Entry 7PFT (electron microscopy, 9.80 A resolution (very low resolution: no residue pairs are listed; an interface is given only as per-side residue counts)); this record covers chains A and J of the 29 polymer chains in the assembly.

# Chain A
Protein: Histone H3.2
Source organism: Homo sapiens
UniProtKB: Q71DI3 (H32_HUMAN); residues 0-135 here correspond to UniProt positions 1-136 (UniProt number = residue number + 1)
Chain sequence (136 residues; numbered 0 to 135; the number before each row is that of its first residue; numbering starts at 0):
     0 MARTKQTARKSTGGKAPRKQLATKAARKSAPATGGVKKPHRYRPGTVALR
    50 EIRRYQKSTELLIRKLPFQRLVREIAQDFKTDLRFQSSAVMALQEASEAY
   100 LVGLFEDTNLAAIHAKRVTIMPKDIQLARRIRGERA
Not modelled in the structure: 0-36, 134-135
Construct notes: engineered mutation Ala-110 (Cys111 in Q71DI3)
UniProt features mapped onto this chain:
  - modified residue: Arg-2 (Asymmetric dimethylarginine), Thr-3 (Phosphothreonine), Lys-4 (Allysine), Gln-5 (5-glutamyl dopamine), Thr-6 (Phosphothreonine), Arg-8 (Citrulline), Lys-9 (N6,N6,N6-trimethyllysine), Ser-10 (ADP-ribosylserine), Thr-11 (Phosphothreonine), Lys-14 (N6-(2-hydroxyisobutyryl)lysine), Arg-17 (Asymmetric dimethylarginine), Lys-18 (N6-(2-hydroxyisobutyryl)lysine), Lys-23 (N6-(2-hydroxyisobutyryl)lysine), Arg-26 (Citrulline), Lys-27 (N6,N6,N6-trimethyllysine), Ser-28 (ADP-ribosylserine), Lys-36 (N6,N6,N6-trimethyllysine), Lys-37 (N6-methyllysine), Tyr-41 (Phosphotyrosine), Lys-56 (N6,N6,N6-trimethyllysine) and 8 more in UniProt
  - lipidation: Lys-18 (N6-decanoyllysine)

# Chain J
Molecule: 591-nt DNA strand
Source organism: synthetic construct
Sequence (591 nucleotides; numbered 223 to 813; the number before each row is that of its first residue):
   223 CATGCACTTACATGCACAGGATGTATATATGTGACACGTGCCTGGAGACT
   273 AGGGAGTAATCCCCTTGGCGGTTAAAACGCGGGGGACAGCGCGTACGTGC
   323 GTTTAAGCGGTGCTAGAGCTGTCTACGACCAATTGAGCGGCCTCGGCACC
   373 GGGATTCTCCAGTGGCCAGTGGCGGCCAGTGGCGGCCAGAGTACTTACAT
   423 GCACTTACATGCACTTACATGCACAGGATGTATATATGTGACACGTGCCT
   473 GGAGACTAGGGAGTAATCCCCTTGGCGGTTAAAACGCGGGGGACAGCGCG
   523 TACGTGCGTTTAAGCGGTGCTAGAGCTGTCTACGACCAATTGAGCGGCCT
   573 CGGCACCGGGATTCTCCAGTGGCCAGTGGCGGCCAGTGGCGGCCAGAGTA
   623 CTTACATGCACTTACATGCACTTACATGCACAGGATGTATATATGTGACA
   673 CGTGCCTGGAGACTAGGGAGTAATCCCCTTGGCGGTTAAAACGCGGGGGA
   723 CAGCGCGTACGTGCGTTTAAGCGGTGCTAGAGCTGTCTACGACCAATTGA
   773 GCGGCCTCGGCACCGGGATTCTCCAGTGGCCAGTGGCGGCC

# How chain A and chain J interact
At this resolution (10 A) residue pairs are not listed: 20 residues of chain A and 14 of chain J lie at the interface.

# Summary
Chain A and chain J form an interface of 20 and 14 residues respectively.
Chain A is Histone H3.2 (Homo sapiens) and chain J is a 591-nt DNA strand (synthetic construct); the
structure, Trinucleosome of the 4x207 nucleosome array containing H1, was determined by electron microscopy
together with 7PET, 7PEU, 7PEV, 7PEW, 7PEX, 7PEY and 16 further entries from the same study.
